Entry 5LMN (electron microscopy, 3.55 A resolution); this record covers chains A and L of the 24 polymer chains in the assembly.

Chain A:
Molecule: 16S ribosomal RNA
Organism: Thermus thermophilus HB8
Sequence (1522 nucleotides; row label = number of the first residue in the row; note: 44 numbers in that range are skipped by the numbering (no residue carries them; nothing is unmodelled there); a row labelled like 189A-189L holds insertion residues (189A, then the next letters in order); numbering starts at 0):
     0 UUUGUUGGAG AGUUUGAUCC UGGCUCAGGG UGAACGCUGG CGGCGUGCCU AAGACAUGCA
    60 AGUCGUGCGG GCCG
    76 CGGGGUUUU
    88 ACUCCG
    96 UGGUCAGCGG CGGACGGGUG AGUAACGCGU GGGU
  129A G
   130 ACCUACCCGG AAGAGGGGGA CAACCCGGGG AAACUCGGGC UAAUCCCCCA UGUGGACCCG
189A-189L CCCCUUGGGGUG
   190 UGUCCAAAGG GCUUU
   216 GCCCGCUUCC GGAUGGGCCC GCGUCCCAUC AGCUAGUUGG UGGGGUAAUG GCCCACCAAG
   276 GCGACGACGG GUAGCCGGUC UGAGAGGAUG GCCGGCCACA GGGGCACUGA GACACGGGCC
   336 CCACUCCUAC GGGAGGCAGC AGUUAGGAAU CUUCCGCAAU GGGCGCAAGC CUGACGGAGC
   396 GACGCCGCUU GGAGGAAGAA GCCCUUCGGG GUGUAAACUC CUGA
   441 ACCCGGGACG AAACCCCC
   460 GA
   470 CGAGGGGA
   479 CUGACGGUAC CGGGGUAA
   498 UAGCGCCGGC CAACUCCGUG CCAGCAGCCG CGGUAAUACG GAGGGCGCGA GCGUUACCCG
   558 GAUUCACUGG GCGUAAAGGG CGUGUAGGCG GCCUGGGGCG UCCCAUGUGA AAGACCACGG
   618 CUCAACCGUG GGGGAGCGUG GGAUACGCUC AGGCUAGACG GUGGGAGAGG GUGGUGGAAU
   678 UCCCGGAGUA GCGGUGAAAU GCGCAGAUAC CGGGAGGAAC GCCGAUGGCG AAGGCAGCCA
   738 CCUGGUCCAC CCGUGACGCU GAGGCGCGAA AGCGUGGGGA GCAAACCGGA UUAGAUACCC
   798 GGGUAGUCCA CGCCCUAAAC GAUGCGCGCU AGGUCUCUGG GUCU
   848 CCUGGGGGCC GAAGCUAACG CGUUAAGCGC GCCGCCUGGG GAGUACGGCC GCAAGGCUGA
   908 AACUCAAAGG AAUUGACGGG GGCCCGCACA AGCGGUGGAG CAUGUGGUUU AAUUCGAAGC
   968 AACGCGAAGA ACCUUACCAG GCCUUGACAU GCUA
 1001A G
  1002 GGAACCCGGG UGAAAGCCUG GGGUGCCCC
1030A-1030D GCGA
  1031 GGGGAGCCCU AGCACAGGUG CUGCAUGGCC GUCGUCAGCU CGUGCCGUGA GGUGUUGGGU
  1091 UAAGUCCCGC AACGAGCGCA ACCCCCGCCG UUAGUUGCCA GCGGUUCGGC CGGGCACUCU
  1151 AACGGGACUG CCCGCG
  1168 AAAGCGGGAG GAAGGAGGGG ACGACGUCUG GUCAGCAUGG CCCUUACGGC CUGGGCGACA
  1228 CACGUGCUAC AAUGCCCACU ACAAAGCGAU GCCACCCGGC AACGGGGAGC UAAUCGCAAA
  1288 AAGGUGGGCC CAGUUCGGAU UGGGGUCUGC AACCCGACCC CAUGAAGCCG GAAUCGCUAG
  1348 UAAUCGCGGA UCAGCC
 1363A A
  1364 UGCCGCGGUG AAUACGUUCC CGGGCCUUGU ACACACCGCC CGUCACGCCA UGGGAGCGGG
  1424 CUCUACCCGA AGUCGCCGG
1442A-1442B GA
  1443 GCCUA
  1452 C
  1456 GGGCAGGCGC CGAGGGUAGG GCCCGUGACU GGGGCGAAGU CGUAACAAGG UAGCUGUACC
  1516 GGAAGGUGCG GCUGGAUCAC CUCCUUUCU
Unresolved in the structure: 0-4, 1533, 1543-1544
Bound ions: Mg2+ site 1: U13, G527; Mg2+ site 2 near G21 (its only coordinating residue here); Mg2+ site 3: C48, G115; Mg2+ site 4 near A53 (its only coordinating residue here); Mg2+ site 5: A59, U387; Mg2+ site 6 near G107 (its only coordinating residue here); Mg2+ site 7: A109, G331; Mg2+ site 8: A116, G117, G289; Mg2+ site 9: C121, G124, U125; Mg2+ site 10 near A195 (its only coordinating residue here); Mg2+ site 11: U252, G266, C267; Mg2+ site 12 near A270 (its only coordinating residue here); 55 more Mg2+ sites not listed
Reported in the primary citation:
  - binding site for mRNA: A790, G926

Chain L:
Protein: 30S ribosomal protein S12
Organism: Thermus thermophilus (strain HB8 / ATCC 27634 / DSM 579)
Reference sequence: Q5SHN3 (RS12_THET8); residues 4-135 here correspond to UniProt positions 1-132 (UniProt number = residue number - 3)
Sequence (132 residues; row label = number of the first residue in the row):
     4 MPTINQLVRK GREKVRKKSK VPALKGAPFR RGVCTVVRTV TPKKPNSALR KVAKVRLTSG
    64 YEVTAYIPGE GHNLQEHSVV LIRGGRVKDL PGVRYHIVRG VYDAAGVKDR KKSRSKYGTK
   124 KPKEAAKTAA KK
Unresolved in the structure: 4, 129-135
Curated features (UniProtKB/Swiss-Prot):
  - modified residue: Asp92 (3-methylthioaspartic acid)

Interface between chain A and chain L:
Residue-residue contacts (133):
  U24(A) - Lys23(L)  salt bridge to the phosphate
  A33(A) - Phe32(L)  base contact
  C34(A) - Phe32(L)  sugar contact
  C34(A) - Val101(L)  sugar contact
  C34(A) - Val104(L)  phosphate contact
  G35(A) - Gly103(L)  sugar contact
  G35(A) - Val104(L)  phosphate contact
  G35(A) - Ser118(L)  hydrogen bond to the sugar
  G35(A) - Gly121(L)  sugar contact
  C36(A) - Arg117(L)  hydrogen bond to the sugar
  C36(A) - Ser118(L)  sugar contact
  C36(A) - Gly121(L)  phosphate contact
  C36(A) - Thr122(L)  sugar contact
  C36(A) - Lys123(L)  phosphate contact
  C36(A) - Lys124(L)  hydrogen bond to the phosphate
  U37(A) - Lys123(L)  salt bridge to the phosphate
  U37(A) - Lys124(L)  hydrogen bond to the phosphate
  U49(A) - Lys28(L)  sugar contact
  G362(A) - Arg34(L)  salt bridge to the phosphate
  G362(A) - Thr61(L)  hydrogen bond to the phosphate
  A363(A) - Ala30(L)  base contact
  A363(A) - Pro31(L)  base contact
  A363(A) - Phe32(L)  sugar contact
  A363(A) - Arg33(L)  phosphate contact
  A363(A) - Arg34(L)  salt bridge to the phosphate
  A363(A) - Thr61(L)  hydrogen bond to the phosphate
  A363(A) - Leu84(L)  sugar contact
  A363(A) - Tyr105(L)  phosphate contact
  G500(A) - Lys124(L)  salt bridge to the phosphate
  C501(A) - Arg117(L)  salt bridge to the phosphate
  C501(A) - Ser118(L)  hydrogen bond to the phosphate
  C501(A) - Lys124(L)  salt bridge to the phosphate
  G502(A) - Lys115(L)  phosphate contact
  G502(A) - Ser116(L)  phosphate contact
  G502(A) - Arg117(L)  hydrogen bond to the phosphate
  G502(A) - Ser118(L)  hydrogen bond to the phosphate
  G502(A) - Lys119(L)  phosphate contact
  C503(A) - Ser116(L)  hydrogen bond to the phosphate
  C503(A) - Lys119(L)  phosphate contact
  C518(A) - Pro48(L)  base contact
  C518(A) - Ser50(L)  sugar contact
  C519(A) - Ser50(L)  phosphate contact
  A520(A) - Ala51(L)  phosphate contact
  A520(A) - Leu52(L)  hydrogen bond to the phosphate
  A520(A) - Lys54(L)  salt bridge to the phosphate
  A520(A) - Glu73(L)  sugar contact
  G521(A) - Arg53(L)  hydrogen bond to the base
  G521(A) - Lys54(L)  salt bridge to the phosphate
  G521(A) - Gly72(L)  phosphate contact
  G521(A) - Glu73(L)  phosphate contact
  G521(A) - Gly74(L)  hydrogen bond to the phosphate
  C522(A) - Arg53(L)  base contact
  C522(A) - Tyr69(L)  hydrogen bond to the phosphate
  C522(A) - Pro71(L)  phosphate contact
  C522(A) - Gly72(L)  hydrogen bond to the phosphate
  C522(A) - Asp92(L)  base contact
  C522(A) - Tyr120(L)  sugar contact
  A523(A) - Arg53(L)  base contact
  A523(A) - Val90(L)  base contact
  A523(A) - Asp92(L)  base contact
  A523(A) - Lys119(L)  salt bridge to the phosphate
  C525(A) - Arg89(L)  salt bridge to the phosphate
  C525(A) - Lys91(L)  phosphate contact
  C526(A) - Lys91(L)  phosphate contact
  G527(A) - Asn49(L)  hydrogen bond to the base
  G527(A) - Asp92(L)  base contact
  C528(A) - Asn49(L)  base contact
  G529(A) - Asn49(L)  base contact
  G529(A) - Ser50(L)  hydrogen bond to the base
  G537(A) - Arg113(L)  salt bridge to the phosphate
  G538(A) - Arg113(L)  salt bridge to the phosphate
  G538(A) - Lys114(L)  hydrogen bond to the phosphate
  G538(A) - Lys115(L)  hydrogen bond to the phosphate
  A539(A) - Lys114(L)  phosphate contact
  A539(A) - Lys115(L)  base contact
  U551(A) - Phe32(L)  base contact
  U551(A) - Arg86(L)  sugar contact
  U552(A) - Pro31(L)  hydrogen bond to the sugar
  U552(A) - Phe32(L)  base contact
  U552(A) - Arg86(L)  hydrogen bond to the sugar
  U552(A) - Gly87(L)  phosphate contact
  A553(A) - Val24(L)  phosphate contact
  A553(A) - Gly29(L)  hydrogen bond to the sugar
  A553(A) - Ala30(L)  sugar contact
  A553(A) - Pro31(L)  sugar contact
  A553(A) - Gly87(L)  phosphate contact
  A553(A) - Gly88(L)  phosphate contact
  C554(A) - Ser22(L)  phosphate contact
  C556(A) - Lys20(L)  salt bridge to the phosphate
  C562(A) - Arg15(L)  base contact
  C562(A) - Glu16(L)  hydrogen bond to the base
  C562(A) - Lys17(L)  sugar contact
  C562(A) - Val18(L)  phosphate contact
  A563(A) - Arg15(L)  hydrogen bond to the base
  A563(A) - Lys17(L)  salt bridge to the phosphate
  C564(A) - Arg15(L)  salt bridge to the phosphate
  G567(A) - Pro5(L)  base contact
  G567(A) - Arg15(L)  hydrogen bond to the base
  G568(A) - Pro5(L)  base contact
  G585(A) - Asn8(L)  sugar contact
  C879(A) - Thr6(L)  base contact
  C879(A) - Asn8(L)  phosphate contact
  C880(A) - Thr6(L)  hydrogen bond to the phosphate
  C880(A) - Asn8(L)  phosphate contact
  C880(A) - Gln9(L)  base contact
  C880(A) - Arg12(L)  salt bridge to the phosphate
  G881(A) - Gln9(L)  phosphate contact
  G881(A) - Arg12(L)  salt bridge to the phosphate
  G881(A) - Lys13(L)  salt bridge to the phosphate
  C882(A) - Pro5(L)  base contact
  C882(A) - Gln9(L)  hydrogen bond to the base
  C882(A) - Lys13(L)  salt bridge to the phosphate
  U884(A) - Arg15(L)  base contact
  A908(A) - Lys21(L)  phosphate contact
  A909(A) - Lys21(L)  salt bridge to the phosphate
  C910(A) - Arg97(L)  salt bridge to the phosphate
  U911(A) - Gly95(L)  phosphate contact
  U911(A) - Arg97(L)  salt bridge to the phosphate
  C912(A) - Lys46(L)  salt bridge to the phosphate
  C912(A) - Pro94(L)  phosphate contact
  A913(A) - Lys46(L)  salt bridge to the phosphate
  A913(A) - Lys91(L)  salt bridge to the phosphate
  C1411(A) - Arg41(L)  salt bridge to the phosphate
  C1411(A) - Pro94(L)  sugar contact
  C1412(A) - Arg41(L)  salt bridge to the phosphate
  C1412(A) - Pro94(L)  sugar contact
  C1412(A) - Gly95(L)  sugar contact
  A1413(A) - Gly95(L)  phosphate contact
  G1491(A) - Lys47(L)  sugar contact
  A1492(A) - Lys46(L)  hydrogen bond to the base
  A1492(A) - Lys47(L)  base contact
  A1492(A) - Asn49(L)  hydrogen bond to the base
  A1492(A) - Ser50(L)  base contact
Other interface residues (no listed pair), chain A (65 interface residues in all): A32, G302, A364, C504, G540, G541, G550, C555, G558, C883, C1490
Other interface residues (no listed pair), chain L (71 interface residues in all): Leu10, Pro25, Pro45, Lys57, Thr67, Arg102

Overview:
Chain A and chain L form an interface of 65 and 71 residues respectively; the contacts include 29 hydrogen
bonds and 28 salt bridges. Among the polar pairs are G521(A)-Arg53(L), G527(A)-Asn49(L) and G529(A)-Ser50(L).
The Mg2+ site 1 is built by U13(A) and G527(A). The paper reports a binding site for mRNA at A790(A) and
G926(A).
Chain A is 16S ribosomal RNA (Thermus thermophilus HB8) and chain L is 30S ribosomal protein S12 (Thermus
thermophilus (strain HB8 / ATCC 27634 / DSM 579)); the structure, Structure of bacterial 30S-IF1-IF3-mRNA
translation pre-initiation complex (state-1A), was determined by electron microscopy together with 5LMO, 5LMP,
5LMQ, 5LMR, 5LMS, 5LMT, 5LMU and 5LMV from the same study.
